Entry 6RDB (electron microscopy, 2.80 A resolution); this record covers chains T and X of the 20 polymer chains in the assembly.

[Chain T]
Protein: ATP synthase subunit alpha
Source organism: Polytomella sp. Pringsheim 198.80
Reference sequence: A0ZW40 (A0ZW40_9CHLO); residues 1-562 here = UniProt positions 1-562
Chain sequence (562 residues; each row starts with the number of its first residue):
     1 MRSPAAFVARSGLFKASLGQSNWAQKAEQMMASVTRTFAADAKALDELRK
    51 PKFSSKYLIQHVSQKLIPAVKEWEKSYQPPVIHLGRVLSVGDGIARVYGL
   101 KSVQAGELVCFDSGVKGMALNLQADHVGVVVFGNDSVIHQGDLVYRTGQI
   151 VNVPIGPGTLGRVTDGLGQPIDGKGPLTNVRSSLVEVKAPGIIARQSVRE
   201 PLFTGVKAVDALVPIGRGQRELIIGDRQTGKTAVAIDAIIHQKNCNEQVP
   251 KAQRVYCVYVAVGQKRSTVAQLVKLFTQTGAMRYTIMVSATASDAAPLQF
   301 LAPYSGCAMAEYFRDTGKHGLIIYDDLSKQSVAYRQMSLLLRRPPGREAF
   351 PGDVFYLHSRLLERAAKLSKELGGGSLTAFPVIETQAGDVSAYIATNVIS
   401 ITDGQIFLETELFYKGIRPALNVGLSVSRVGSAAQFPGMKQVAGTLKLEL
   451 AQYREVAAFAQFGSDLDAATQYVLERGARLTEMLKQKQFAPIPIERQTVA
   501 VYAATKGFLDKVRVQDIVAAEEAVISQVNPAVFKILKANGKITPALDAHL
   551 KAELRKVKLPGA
Disordered / not traced: 1-79
Sequence notes: conflict Arg-266 (Lys in A0ZW40)
Small-molecule neighbours: ATP (adenosine-5'-triphosphate): Asp-226, Arg-227, Gln-228, Thr-229, Gly-230, Lys-231, Thr-232, Ala-233, Glu-384, Phe-413, Arg-418, Pro-419, Gln-486, Gln-488
From the paper describing this entry:
  - binding site for the ligand ADP: Arg-429

[Chain X]
Protein: ATP synthase subunit beta
Source organism: Polytomella sp. Pringsheim 198.80
Notes: EC 7.1.2.2
Reference sequence: A0ZW41 (A0ZW41_9CHLO); residue numbers follow UniProt; this construct covers 1-574
Chain sequence (574 residues; numbered 1 to 574; the number before each row is that of its first residue):
     1 MALRYAAGLAKNVVQRQGASLNIARAFAAEPAPAIDAGYVSQVIGPVVDV
    51 RFDGELPSILSSLEVEGHSVRLVLEVAQHMGDNTVRCIAMDSTDGLVRGQ
   101 KVVDTGSPIKVPVGRGTLGRIMNVIGEPVDEQGPIDAADIWSIHREAPEF
   151 TEQSTEQEILVTGIKVVDLLAPYQRGGKIGLFGGAGVGKTVLIMELINNV
   201 AKAHGGFSVFAGVGERTREGNDLYREMIESGVIKLGAERGNSKCTLVYGQ
   251 MNEPPGARARVALTGLTVAEYFRDIEGQDVLLFVDNIFRFTQANSEVSAL
   301 LGRIPSAVGYQPTLATDLGGLQERITTTTKGSITSVQAVYVPADDLTDPA
   351 PATTFAHLDATTVLSRSIAELGIYPAVDPLDSTSRMLNPNVIGAEHYNVA
   401 RGVQKVLQDYKNLQDIIAILGMDELSEEDKLTVARARKIQRFLSQPFQVA
   451 EVFTGTPGKYVDLADTISGFQGVLTGKYDDLPEMAFYMVGDIKEVKEKAD
   501 KMAKDIASRKEADNKKVSEELKDIPSLDKLVSEIKEVVIEEDDGLEEDFK
   551 AEALSSETVVLNEEGKSVPLPKKN
Disordered / not traced: 1-32
Sequence notes: conflict Ala-350 (Gly in A0ZW41), Leu-387 (Arg in A0ZW41)
Metal / ion sites: Mg2+: Thr-190, Glu-215 (together with ADP)
Small-molecule neighbours:
  - ADP (adenosine-5'-diphosphate): Ala-185, Gly-186, Val-187, Gly-188, Lys-189, Thr-190, Val-191, Tyr-374, Pro-375, Phe-447, Ala-450, Phe-453, Thr-454
  - ATP (adenosine-5'-triphosphate): Ser-384, Arg-385, Leu-387, Asn-388, Tyr-397, Arg-401

[Chain T / chain X interface]
Residue-residue contacts (100; chain T residue first):
  Leu-88(T) / Gly-81(X)
  Ser-89(T) / His-79(X)
  Ser-89(T) / Met-80(X)
  Ser-89(T) / Gly-81(X)
  Val-90(T) / Ile-59(X)
  Val-90(T) / Gln-78(X)
  Val-90(T) / His-79(X)  hydrogen bond (backbone-backbone)
  Gly-91(T) / Gln-78(X)
  Asp-92(T) / Gln-78(X)  hydrogen bond
  Asp-92(T) / Arg-303(X)  salt bridge
  Asn-134(T) / Glu-146(X)
  Asp-135(T) / Ile-59(X)
  Ser-136(T) / Ile-59(X)
  Ser-136(T) / Leu-60(X)
  His-139(T) / Ser-58(X)
  His-139(T) / His-79(X)
  Gln-140(T) / Leu-56(X)
  Gln-140(T) / His-79(X)  hydrogen bond (backbone-side chain)
  Gln-140(T) / Gly-81(X)  hydrogen bond (side chain-backbone)
  Gln-140(T) / Asp-82(X)
  Gln-140(T) / Asn-83(X)
  Val-163(T) / Phe-150(X)  hydrophobic
  Ile-171(T) / Phe-150(X)
  Ile-171(T) / Thr-151(X)
  Asp-172(T) / Phe-150(X)
  Asp-172(T) / Thr-151(X)
  Gly-173(T) / Thr-151(X)
  Arg-227(T) / Phe-355(X)
  Arg-227(T) / Asp-381(X)  salt bridge
  Gln-228(T) / Thr-383(X)
  Gln-228(T) / Arg-385(X)
  Gln-264(T) / Glu-323(X)
  Lys-265(T) / Lys-178(X)
  Lys-265(T) / Glu-323(X)
  Lys-265(T) / His-357(X)
  Lys-265(T) / Leu-358(X)
  Lys-265(T) / Asp-359(X)  salt bridge
  Arg-266(T) / Ala-147(X)
  Arg-266(T) / Pro-148(X)  hydrogen bond (side chain-backbone)
  Arg-266(T) / Glu-149(X)
  Arg-266(T) / Phe-150(X)
  Arg-266(T) / Gln-153(X)
  Arg-266(T) / Glu-323(X)  hydrogen bond (backbone-side chain)
  Ser-267(T) / Gln-153(X)
  Ser-267(T) / Thr-326(X)
  Val-269(T) / Phe-150(X)  hydrophobic
  Ala-270(T) / Phe-150(X)  hydrophobic
  Ala-270(T) / Gln-153(X)
  Ala-270(T) / Thr-155(X)
  Gln-271(T) / Thr-155(X)
  Gln-271(T) / Glu-156(X)
  Gln-271(T) / Gln-157(X)
  Val-273(T) / Phe-150(X)  hydrophobic
  Lys-274(T) / Thr-155(X)  hydrogen bond (side chain-backbone)
  Ala-292(T) / Gly-319(X)
  Ala-292(T) / His-357(X)
  Ser-293(T) / Ala-147(X)
  Ser-293(T) / Glu-323(X)
  Lys-329(T) / Ala-356(X)
  Arg-335(T) / Ser-306(X)  hydrogen bond
  Arg-335(T) / Ala-307(X)
  Gln-336(T) / Pro-312(X)
  Gln-336(T) / Thr-313(X)
  Gln-336(T) / Thr-316(X)  hydrogen bond
  Leu-339(T) / Ile-304(X)
  Leu-339(T) / Ser-306(X)
  Leu-339(T) / Pro-312(X)  hydrophobic
  Leu-340(T) / Thr-313(X)
  Arg-342(T) / Gly-302(X)  hydrogen bond (side chain-backbone)
  Arg-342(T) / Ile-304(X)
  Arg-343(T) / Ile-304(X)
  Pro-345(T) / Ile-304(X)  hydrophobic
  Glu-348(T) / Ala-307(X)
  Ala-349(T) / Pro-305(X)
  Ala-349(T) / Ser-306(X)
  Ala-349(T) / Ala-307(X)
  Gln-386(T) / Thr-347(X)
  Gln-386(T) / Ala-352(X)
  Glu-411(T) / Gln-408(X)
  Glu-411(T) / Asn-412(X)
  Phe-413(T) / Arg-401(X)
  Tyr-414(T) / Leu-380(X)
  Tyr-414(T) / Ser-382(X)
  Tyr-414(T) / Thr-383(X)  hydrogen bond
  Tyr-414(T) / Gln-404(X)
  Tyr-414(T) / Lys-405(X)
  Tyr-414(T) / Gln-408(X)
  Lys-415(T) / Lys-405(X)  hydrogen bond (backbone-side chain)
  Lys-415(T) / Gln-408(X)
  Lys-415(T) / Asp-409(X)
  Lys-415(T) / Asn-412(X)
  Arg-418(T) / Tyr-397(X)
  Arg-418(T) / Arg-401(X)
  Gln-461(T) / Asn-412(X)  hydrogen bond (side chain-backbone)
  Gln-461(T) / Leu-413(X)
  Gln-461(T) / Ile-416(X)
  Phe-462(T) / Ile-416(X)  hydrophobic
  Phe-462(T) / Glu-424(X)
  Gln-488(T) / Asn-388(X)
  Phe-489(T) / Asn-388(X)
Interface residues without a listed pair, chain T (54 interface residues in all): Ile-138, Thr-291, Asp-294, Ala-296, Gln-299, Val-332, Gly-463
Interface residues without a listed pair, chain X (61 interface residues in all): Pro-57, Ala-315, Gly-320, Leu-346, Ser-426

[Summary]
The interface between chain T and chain X involves 54 residues on one side and 61 on the other, with 13
hydrogen bonds and 3 salt bridges. Polar pairs include Asp-92(T)/Arg-303(X), Arg-227(T)/Asp-381(X) and
Lys-265(T)/Asp-359(X). ATP is bound between chain T and chain X. From the paper: a binding site for the ligand
ADP at Arg-429(T).
Chain T is ATP synthase subunit alpha and chain X is ATP synthase subunit beta, both from Polytomella sp.
Pringsheim 198.80; the structure, CryoEM structure of Polytomella F-ATP synthase, Primary rotary state 1,
focussed refinement of F1 head and ..., was determined by electron microscopy, deposited together with 6RD4,
6RD5, 6RD6, 6RD7, 6RD8, 6RD9 and 46 further entries.
